Entry 8EFQ (electron microscopy, 3.30 A resolution); this record covers chains B and G of the 5 polymer chains in the assembly.

Chain B:
Name: Guanine nucleotide-binding protein G(I)/G(S)/G(T) subunit beta-1
Source organism: Rattus norvegicus
Reference sequence: P54311 (GBB1_RAT); numbering as in UniProt (aligned over 2-340)
Sequence (353 residues; each row starts with the number of its first residue; numbers below 1 keep their minus sign (Met-12 is residue -12)):
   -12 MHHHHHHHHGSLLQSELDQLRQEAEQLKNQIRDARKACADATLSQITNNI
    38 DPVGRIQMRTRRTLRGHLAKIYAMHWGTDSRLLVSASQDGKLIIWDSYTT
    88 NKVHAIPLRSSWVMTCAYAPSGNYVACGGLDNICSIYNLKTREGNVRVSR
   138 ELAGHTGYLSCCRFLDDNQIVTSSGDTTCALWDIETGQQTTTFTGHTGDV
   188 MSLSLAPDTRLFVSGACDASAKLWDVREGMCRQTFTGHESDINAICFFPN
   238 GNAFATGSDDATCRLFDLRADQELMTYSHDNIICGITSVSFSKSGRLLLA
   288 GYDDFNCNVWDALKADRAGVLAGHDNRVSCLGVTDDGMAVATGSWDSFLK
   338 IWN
Disordered / not traced: -12 to 4
Sequence notes: expression tag (-12 to 1)
Curated features (UniProtKB/Swiss-Prot):
  - modified residue: Ser2 (N-acetylserine), His266 (Phosphohistidine)

Chain G:
Name: Guanine nucleotide-binding protein G(I)/G(S)/G(O) subunit gamma-2
Source organism: Bos taurus
Reference sequence: P63212 (GBG2_BOVIN); residue numbers follow UniProt; this construct covers 1-68
Sequence (68 residues; row label = number of the first residue in the row):
     1 MASNNTASIAQARKLVEQLKMEANIDRIKVSKAAADLMAYCEAHAKEDPL
    51 LTPVPASENPFREKKFFC
Disordered / not traced: 1-8, 62-68
Curated features (UniProtKB/Swiss-Prot):
  - modified residue: Ala2 (N-acetylalanine), Cys68 (Cysteine methyl ester)
  - lipidation: Cys68 (S-geranylgeranyl cysteine)

Interface between chain B and chain G:
Contacting residue pairs - 56 pairs, chain B then chain G:
  Leu7(B) - Ala12(G)
  Leu7(B) - Arg13(G)
  Leu7(B) - Val16(G)  hydrophobic
  Glu10(B) - Lys20(G)  salt bridge
  Ala11(B) - Val16(G)  hydrophobic
  Leu14(B) - Lys20(G)
  Lys15(B) - Leu19(G)
  Ile18(B) - Ala23(G)  hydrophobic
  Arg22(B) - Arg27(G)
  Cys25(B) - Lys29(G)
  Ala26(B) - Arg27(G)
  Asp27(B) - Lys29(G)  salt bridge
  Asp27(B) - Val30(G)
  Ala28(B) - Val30(G)  hydrophobic
  Leu30(B) - Ala34(G)  hydrophobic
  Val40(B) - Leu51(G)  hydrophobic
  Ile43(B) - Leu50(G)
  Met45(B) - Leu50(G)  hydrophobic
  Arg48(B) - Phe61(G)
  Arg49(B) - Phe61(G)  hydrogen bond (side chain-backbone)
  Ser84(B) - Phe61(G)
  Tyr85(B) - Pro60(G)  hydrophobic
  Tyr85(B) - Phe61(G)  hydrophobic
  Lys209(B) - Gln18(G)
  Met217(B) - Met21(G)  hydrophobic
  Cys218(B) - Gln18(G)  hydrogen bond
  Arg219(B) - Glu22(G)
  Gln220(B) - Ile25(G)
  Thr221(B) - Glu22(G)  hydrogen bond (backbone-side chain)
  Phe235(B) - Leu37(G)  hydrophobic
  Phe235(B) - Tyr40(G)  hydrophobic
  Phe235(B) - Cys41(G)  hydrophobic
  Pro236(B) - Tyr40(G)
  Asn237(B) - Tyr40(G)
  Asp254(B) - Ala33(G)
  Arg256(B) - Ile28(G)
  Arg256(B) - Asp36(G)  salt bridge
  Ala257(B) - Arg27(G)  hydrogen bond (backbone-side chain)
  Asp258(B) - Arg27(G)
  Gln259(B) - Val30(G)
  Leu261(B) - Val30(G)  hydrophobic
  Leu261(B) - Leu37(G)  hydrophobic
  Ser279(B) - Asp48(G)  hydrogen bond
  Ser279(B) - Leu50(G)
  Ser281(B) - Cys41(G)
  Ser281(B) - His44(G)
  Ser281(B) - Asp48(G)  hydrogen bond
  Ser281(B) - Leu51(G)
  Arg283(B) - Leu51(G)
  Leu284(B) - Leu50(G)  hydrophobic
  Leu284(B) - Leu51(G)  hydrophobic
  Gly324(B) - Pro49(G)
  Met325(B) - Pro49(G)  hydrophobic
  Ala326(B) - Phe61(G)  hydrophobic
  Ile338(B) - Phe61(G)  hydrophobic
  Asn340(B) - Phe61(G)
Other interface residues (no listed pair), chain B (49 interface residues in all): Ala21, Ala240, Lys280, Gly282, Leu300, Asp323
Other interface residues (no listed pair), chain G (31 interface residues in all): Asp26, Met38, Ala45, Asn59

Summary:
Chain B and chain G form an interface of 49 and 31 residues respectively; the contacts include 6 hydrogen
bonds and 3 salt bridges. Among the polar pairs are Glu10(B)-Lys20(G), Asp27(B)-Lys29(G) and
Arg256(B)-Asp36(G).
Here chain B is Guanine nucleotide-binding protein G(I)/G(S)/G(T) subunit beta-1 (Rattus norvegicus) and chain
G is Guanine nucleotide-binding protein G(I)/G(S)/G(O) subunit gamma-2 (Bos taurus). Entry 8EFQ (DAMGO-bound
mu-opioid receptor-Gi complex) was determined by electron microscopy (same publication as 8EF5, 8EF6, 8EFB,
8EFL and 8EFO).
